PDB entry 8WH8 | electron microscopy, 3.60 A resolution | chains E and J of the 11 polymer chains in the assembly

Chain E:
Molecule: Histone H3.1
Source organism: Arabidopsis thaliana
UniProt: P59226 (H31_ARATH); residues 0-135 here correspond to UniProt positions 1-136 (UniProt number = residue number + 1)
Sequence (136 residues; numbered 0 to 135; the number before each row is that of its first residue; numbering starts at 0):
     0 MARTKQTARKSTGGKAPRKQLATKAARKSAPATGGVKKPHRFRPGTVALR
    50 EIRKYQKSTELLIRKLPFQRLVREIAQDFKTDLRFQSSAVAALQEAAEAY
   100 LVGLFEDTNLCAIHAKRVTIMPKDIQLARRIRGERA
Not modelled in the structure: 0-49, 135
Curated features (UniProtKB/Swiss-Prot):
  - site: Lys-14 (Not N6-methylated), Lys-27 (Not N6-acetylated), Ala-31 (Recognition by ATXR5 and ATXR6), Lys-36 (Not N6-acetylated)
  - modified residue: Lys-4 (N6,N6,N6-trimethyllysine), Lys-9 (N6,N6,N6-trimethyllysine), Ser-10 (Phosphoserine), Thr-11 (Phosphothreonine), Lys-14 (N6-acetyllysine), Lys-18 (N6-acetyllysine), Lys-23 (N6-acetyllysine), Lys-27 (N6,N6,N6-trimethyllysine), Ser-28 (Phosphoserine), Lys-36 (N6,N6,N6-trimethyllysine)

Chain J:
Molecule: antisense strand (147-nt DNA)
Sequence (147 nucleotides; row label = number of the first residue in the row):
     1 ATCGGATGTATATATCTGACACGTGCCTGGAGACTAGGGAGTAATCCCCT
    51 TGGGCGGTTAAACGCGGGGGACAGCGCGTACGTGCGTTTAAGCGGTGCTA
   101 GAGCTGTCTACGACCAATTGAGCGGCCTCGGCACCGGGATTCTCGAT
Not modelled in the structure: 1-13, 139-147

Chain E / chain J interface:
Pairs across the interface (7; chain E residue first):
  Arg-63(E) / DA91(J)  phosphate contact
  Lys-64(E) / DG92(J)  phosphate contact
  Leu-65(E) / DG92(J)  phosphate contact
  Arg-69(E) / DA91(J)  salt bridge to the phosphate
  Arg-83(E) / DA100(J)  hydrogen bond to the phosphate
  Arg-83(E) / DG101(J)  salt bridge to the phosphate
  Lys-115(E) / DA73(J)  salt bridge to the phosphate

Summary:
6 residues of chain E face 5 of chain J across their interface, with 1 hydrogen bond and 3 salt bridges. Polar
contacts include Arg-83(E)/DA100(J), Arg-69(E)/DA91(J) and Arg-83(E)/DG101(J).
Chain E is Histone H3.1 (Arabidopsis thaliana) and chain J is antisense strand (147-nt DNA); the structure,
Structure of DDM1-nucleosome complex in ADP state, was determined by electron microscopy (same publication as
8WH5, 8WH9, 8WHA and 8WHB).
